Entry 2ZS1 (X-ray diffraction, 1.70 A resolution); this record covers chains B and C of the 4 polymer chains in the assembly.

== Chain B ==
Protein: Extracellular giant hemoglobin major globin subunit A2
From: Oligobrachia mashikoi
UniProt: Q7M413 (GLBA2_OLIMA); residues 1-142 here correspond to UniProt positions 17-158 (UniProt number = residue number + 16)
Chain sequence (142 residues; numbered 1 to 142; the number before each row is that of its first residue):
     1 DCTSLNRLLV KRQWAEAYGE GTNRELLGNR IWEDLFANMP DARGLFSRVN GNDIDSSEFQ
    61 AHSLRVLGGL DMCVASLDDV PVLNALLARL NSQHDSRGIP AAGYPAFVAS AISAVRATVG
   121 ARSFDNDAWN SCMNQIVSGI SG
Cystine bridges: Cys-2/Cys-132
Metal / ion sites: Mg2+ near Asp-55 (its only coordinating residue here); heme Fe: His-94 (together with oxygen molecule)
Ligand contacts:
  - heme (HEM): Leu-45, Phe-46, Arg-48, Val-49, His-62, Arg-65, Val-66, Gly-69, Leu-70, Leu-90, Gln-93, His-94, Arg-97, Ile-99, Gly-103, Tyr-104, Phe-107, Met-133, Ile-136, Val-137, Ile-140
  - heme / oxygen molecule: Trp-32, Leu-45, Phe-46, Arg-48, Val-49, His-62, Arg-65, Val-66, Gly-69, Leu-70, Leu-90, Gln-93, His-94, Arg-97, Ile-99, Gly-103, Tyr-104, Phe-107, Met-133, Ile-136, Val-137, Ile-140
  - oxygen molecule (OXY): Trp-32, Phe-46, His-62, Val-66, His-94
Swiss-Prot annotation at these positions:
  - binding site (hydrogen sulfide): Cys-73
  - binding site (heme b): His-94

== Chain C ==
Protein: Extracellular giant hemoglobin major globin subunit B2
From: Oligobrachia mashikoi
UniProt: Q7M418 (GLBB2_OLIMA); residues 1-147 here correspond to UniProt positions 17-163 (UniProt number = residue number + 16)
Chain sequence (147 residues; row label = number of the first residue in the row):
     1 SSCCSSEDRA NVMHNWDAAW SAAYSDRRVA LAQAVFASLF SRDAAAQGLF SGVSADNPDS
    61 ADFRAHCVRV VNGLDVAINM LNDPAVLNEQ LAHLSAQHQA RAGVAAAHFD VMAEAFAEVM
   121 PQVSSCFSSD SWNRCFARIA NGISAGL
Cystine bridges: Cys-4/Cys-135
Metal / ion sites: heme Fe: His-98 (together with oxygen molecule)
Ligand contacts:
  - heme (HEM): Leu-39, Leu-49, Phe-50, Gly-52, Val-53, His-66, Arg-69, Val-70, Gly-73, Leu-74, Leu-94, Gln-97, His-98, Arg-101, Val-104, His-108, Phe-109, Met-112, Phe-136, Ile-139, Ala-140, Ile-143
  - heme / oxygen molecule: Phe-36, Leu-39, Leu-49, Phe-50, Gly-52, Val-53, His-66, Arg-69, Val-70, Gly-73, Leu-74, Leu-94, Gln-97, His-98, Arg-101, Val-104, His-108, Phe-109, Met-112, Phe-136, Ile-139, Ala-140, Ile-143
  - oxygen molecule (OXY): Phe-36, Phe-50, His-66, Val-70, His-98, Met-112
Swiss-Prot annotation at these positions:
  - binding site (hydrogen sulfide): Cys-67
  - binding site (heme b): His-98

== How chain B and chain C interact ==
Residue-residue contacts (40):
  Leu-8(B) with Tyr-24(C)
  Lys-11(B) with Ala-23(C), hydrogen bond (side chain-backbone); Tyr-24(C)
  Ala-15(B) with Ala-22(C), hydrophobic
  Gly-21(B) with Asn-79(C)
  Arg-24(B) with Asp-75(C), salt bridge; Asn-79(C)
  Arg-48(B) with His-93(C)
  Ser-57(B) with Ala-85(C); Glu-89(C)
  Glu-58(B) with Glu-89(C)
  Gln-60(B) with Val-86(C)
  Ala-61(B) with Met-80(C), hydrophobic; Val-86(C); Glu-89(C)
  Leu-64(B) with Met-80(C), hydrophobic
  Arg-65(B) with Gln-90(C), hydrogen bond; His-93(C)
  Gly-68(B) with Asn-72(C)
  Asp-71(B) with Trp-20(C); Arg-28(C), salt bridge; Asn-72(C), hydrogen bond
  Met-72(B) with Val-68(C), hydrophobic; Arg-69(C); Asn-72(C)
  Ala-75(B) with Ala-23(C); Tyr-24(C); Ser-25(C), hydrogen bond (backbone-backbone); Arg-28(C)
  Ser-76(B) with Ser-25(C)
  Asp-78(B) with Tyr-24(C)
  Asp-79(B) with Arg-64(C), salt bridge
  Pro-81(B) with Ala-61(C), hydrophobic
  Val-82(B) with Arg-64(C)
  Ala-85(B) with Ala-65(C), hydrophobic; Arg-69(C), hydrogen bond (backbone-side chain)
  Leu-86(B) with Ala-65(C); Arg-69(C)
  Arg-89(B) with Arg-69(C); Arg-101(C)
Also at the interface, not in a pair above, chain B (29 interface residues in all): Tyr-18, Gly-19, Gly-69, Val-74, Gln-93
Also at the interface, not in a pair above, chain C (25 interface residues in all): Asp-17, Val-53, Val-76, Gln-97

== Overview ==
29 residues of chain B face 25 of chain C across their interface, with 5 hydrogen bonds and 3 salt bridges.
Polar contacts include Arg-24(B)/Asp-75(C), Asp-71(B)/Arg-28(C) and Asp-79(B)/Arg-64(C). Heme is bound between
chain B and chain C.
Chain B is Extracellular giant hemoglobin major globin subunit A2 and chain C is Extracellular giant
hemoglobin major globin subunit B2, both from Oligobrachia mashikoi; the structure, Structural Basis for the
Heterotropic and Homotropic Interactions of Invertebrate Giant Hemoglobin, was determined by X-ray diffraction
(same publication as 2ZS0).
